PDB entry 4R07 | X-ray diffraction, 2.00 A resolution | chains A and B

# Chain A (and B)
Protein: Toll-like receptor 8
Organism: Homo sapiens
Notes: fragment: Extracellular domain; chain B of this document is another copy of the same molecule, construct and numbering; everything in this record applies to it too
UniProtKB: Q9NR97 (TLR8_HUMAN); the author numbering skips numbers that UniProt does not, so the offset changes along the chain: 26-38 = UniProt 27-39; 40-827 = UniProt 40-827
Sequence (811 residues; each row starts with the number of its first residue; note: 1 number in that range is skipped by the numbering (no residue carries it; nothing is unmodelled there)):
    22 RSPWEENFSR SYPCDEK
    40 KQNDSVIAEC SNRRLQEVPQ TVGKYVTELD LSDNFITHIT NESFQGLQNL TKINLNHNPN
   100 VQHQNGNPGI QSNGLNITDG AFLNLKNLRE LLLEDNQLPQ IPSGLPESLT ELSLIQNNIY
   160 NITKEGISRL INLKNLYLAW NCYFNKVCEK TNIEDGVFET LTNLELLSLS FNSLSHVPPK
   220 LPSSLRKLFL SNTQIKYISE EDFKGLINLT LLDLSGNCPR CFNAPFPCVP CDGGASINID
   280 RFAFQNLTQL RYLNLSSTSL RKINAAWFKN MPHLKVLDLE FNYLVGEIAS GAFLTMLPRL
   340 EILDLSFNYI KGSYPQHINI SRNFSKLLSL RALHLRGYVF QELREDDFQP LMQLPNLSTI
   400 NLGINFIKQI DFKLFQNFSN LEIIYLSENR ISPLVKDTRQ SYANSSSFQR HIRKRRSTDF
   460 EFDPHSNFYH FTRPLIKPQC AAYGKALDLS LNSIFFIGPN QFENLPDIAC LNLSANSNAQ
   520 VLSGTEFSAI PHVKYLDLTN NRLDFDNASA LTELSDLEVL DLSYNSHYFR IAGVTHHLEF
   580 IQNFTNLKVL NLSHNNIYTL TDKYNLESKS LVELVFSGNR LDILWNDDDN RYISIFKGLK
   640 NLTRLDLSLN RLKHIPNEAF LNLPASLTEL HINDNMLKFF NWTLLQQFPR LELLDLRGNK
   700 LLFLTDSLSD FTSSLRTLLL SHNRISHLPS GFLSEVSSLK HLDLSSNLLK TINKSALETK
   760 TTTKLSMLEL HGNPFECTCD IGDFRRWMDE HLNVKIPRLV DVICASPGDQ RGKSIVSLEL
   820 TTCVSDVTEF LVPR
Disordered / not traced: 22-30, 40-44, 101-111, 433-456, 819-833 (chain B: 22-30, 40-44, 101-111, 433-457, 754-761, 819-833)
Cystine bridges: Cys35-Cys49, Cys181-Cys187, Cys257-Cys270, Cys260-Cys267, Cys479-Cys509, Cys776-Cys803
Covalent attachments: N-acetylglucosamine (NAG) linked to Asn115, Asn395, Asn511, Asn546, Asn582, Asn640; glycan linked to Asn293, Asn590
Construct notes: expression tag (22-25, 828-833)
Residues lining bound ligands:
  - UCG (3'-O-[(R)-{[(2R,3aR,4R,6R,6aR)-6-(2-amino-6-oxo-1,6-dihydro-9H-purin-9-yl)-2-hydroxy-2-oxidotetrahydrofuro[3,4-d][1,3,2]dioxaphosphol-4-yl]methoxy}(hydroxy)phosphoryl]uridine 5'-(dihydrogen phosphate)): Tyr291, Lys314, Val315, Glu340, Ile341, Asp343, Ser345, Arg370, His373, Arg375, Asn400, Asn466, His469, Phe470, Thr471, Arg472, Pro473, Leu474
  - uridine (URI), molecule 1: Tyr348, Ile349, Lys350, Gly351, Tyr353, Val378, Phe405, Arg429
  - uridine (URI), molecule 2: Val520, Asp543, Asp545, Gly572, Val573, Thr574
UniProt features mapped onto this chain:
  - glycosylation (N-linked (GlcNAc...) asparagine): Asn28, Asn42, Asn80, Asn88, Asn115, Asn160, Asn247, Asn285, Asn293, Asn358, Asn362, Asn395, Asn416, Asn443, Asn511, Asn546, Asn582, Asn590, Asn640, Asn680 and 1 more in UniProt

# Chain A / chain B interface
Contacting residue pairs (89; chain A residue first):
  Tyr182(A) - Asp627(B)  hydrogen bond
  Phe183(A) - Asp627(B)
  Asn184(A) - Asp627(B)  hydrogen bond (backbone-backbone)
  Asn184(A) - Asp628(B)
  Asn184(A) - Asn629(B)  hydrogen bond (side chain-backbone)
  Lys185(A) - Asp627(B)
  Phe261(A) - Thr574(B)
  Phe261(A) - Thr600(B)
  Phe261(A) - Asp601(B)
  Asn262(A) - Ala571(B)  hydrogen bond (side chain-backbone)
  Asn262(A) - Gly572(B)
  Asn262(A) - Val573(B)  hydrogen bond (side chain-backbone)
  Asn262(A) - Thr574(B)
  Asn262(A) - Thr600(B)  hydrogen bond
  Ala263(A) - Arg630(B)  hydrogen bond (backbone-side chain)
  Pro264(A) - Thr598(B)
  Pro264(A) - Arg630(B)
  Phe265(A) - Arg630(B)  hydrogen bond (backbone-side chain)
  Pro266(A) - Asp627(B)
  Pro266(A) - Asp628(B)
  Pro266(A) - Arg630(B)
  Phe346(A) - Gly572(B)
  Tyr348(A) - Gly572(B)
  Ile403(A) - Val573(B)  hydrophobic
  Phe405(A) - Asp543(B)
  Phe405(A) - Tyr567(B)  hydrophobic
  Phe405(A) - Val573(B)  hydrophobic
  Glu427(A) - His566(B)  salt bridge
  Glu427(A) - Tyr567(B)
  Glu427(A) - Ile570(B)
  Arg429(A) - Ala518(B)  hydrogen bond (side chain-backbone)
  Arg429(A) - Val520(B)
  Arg429(A) - Asp543(B)  salt bridge
  Ser431(A) - Phe494(B)
  Asp458(A) - Asn625(B)  hydrogen bond (backbone-side chain)
  Asp458(A) - His653(B)  salt bridge
  Phe459(A) - Asn625(B)
  Glu460(A) - Ile622(B)
  Glu460(A) - Asn625(B)
  Leu490(A) - Arg541(B)
  Leu490(A) - His566(B)
  Asn491(A) - Arg541(B)  hydrogen bond (backbone-side chain)
  Ser492(A) - Phe494(B)
  Phe494(A) - Ser431(B)
  Phe494(A) - Ser492(B)
  Phe494(A) - Phe494(B)  hydrophobic
  Ala514(A) - Arg541(B)  hydrogen bond (backbone-side chain)
  Ser516(A) - Ser516(B)  hydrogen bond
  Ala518(A) - Arg429(B)  hydrogen bond (backbone-side chain)
  Arg541(A) - Leu490(B)
  Arg541(A) - Asn491(B)  hydrogen bond (side chain-backbone)
  Arg541(A) - Ala514(B)  hydrogen bond (side chain-backbone)
  Asp543(A) - Phe405(B)
  Asp543(A) - Arg429(B)  salt bridge
  His566(A) - Glu427(B)  salt bridge
  His566(A) - Leu490(B)
  Tyr567(A) - Phe405(B)  hydrophobic
  Tyr567(A) - Glu427(B)
  Ile570(A) - Glu427(B)
  Ala571(A) - Asn262(B)  hydrogen bond (backbone-side chain)
  Gly572(A) - Asn262(B)
  Gly572(A) - Phe346(B)
  Gly572(A) - Tyr348(B)
  Val573(A) - Asn262(B)  hydrogen bond (backbone-side chain)
  Val573(A) - Ile403(B)  hydrophobic
  Val573(A) - Phe405(B)  hydrophobic
  Thr574(A) - Phe261(B)
  Thr574(A) - Asn262(B)
  Thr600(A) - Phe261(B)
  Thr600(A) - Asn262(B)  hydrogen bond
  Asp601(A) - Phe261(B)
  Ile622(A) - Glu460(B)
  Asn625(A) - Asp458(B)  hydrogen bond (side chain-backbone)
  Asn625(A) - Glu460(B)
  Asp627(A) - Tyr182(B)  hydrogen bond
  Asp627(A) - Phe183(B)
  Asp627(A) - Asn184(B)  hydrogen bond (backbone-backbone)
  Asp627(A) - Lys185(B)
  Asp627(A) - Pro266(B)
  Asp628(A) - Asn184(B)
  Asp628(A) - Pro266(B)
  Asn629(A) - Asn184(B)  hydrogen bond (backbone-side chain)
  Arg630(A) - Ala263(B)  hydrogen bond (side chain-backbone)
  Arg630(A) - Pro264(B)
  Arg630(A) - Phe265(B)  hydrogen bond (side chain-backbone)
  Arg630(A) - Pro266(B)
  Lys652(A) - Asp458(B)  salt bridge
  His653(A) - Asp458(B)  salt bridge
  Lys677(A) - Val100(B)
Also at the interface, not in a pair above, chain A (55 interface residues in all): Asn428, Asn515, Gln519, Val520, His575, Tyr597, Thr598, Leu599
Also at the interface, not in a pair above, chain B (55 interface residues in all): Asn428, Phe459, Asn515, Gln519, His575, Tyr597, Leu599, Asp626

# In short
The chain A/chain B interface involves 55 residues from each chain, with 25 hydrogen bonds and 7 salt bridges.
Polar contacts include Glu427(A)-His566(B), Arg429(A)-Asp543(B) and Asp458(A)-His653(B). Chain A binds uridine
and compound UCG. N-acetylglucosamine is covalently linked to Asn115(A), Asn395(A), Asn511(A), Asn546(A),
Asn582(A) and Asn640(A).
Both chains are Toll-like receptor 8 (Homo sapiens). Entry 4R07 (Crystal structure of human TLR8 in complex
with ORN06) was determined by X-ray diffraction (same publication as 4R08, 4R09 and 4R0A).
